PDB entry 8QMB | X-ray diffraction, 2.00 A resolution | chains A and E of the 6 polymer chains in the assembly

Chain A:
Protein: DNA topoisomerase 4 subunit B, DNA topoisomerase 4 subunit A
From: Streptococcus pneumoniae
Notes: EC 5.6.2.2; engineered mutation(s): Insertion of His at postion 648
UniProtKB: chimeric construct of Q59961, P72525: residues 404-647 from Q59961 (PARE_STRPN) positions 404-647 (same numbers); residues 1001-1488 from P72525 positions 1-488 (UniProt number = residue number - 1000)
Sequence (742 residues; row label = number of the first residue in the row; note: 352 numbers in that range are skipped by the numbering (no residue carries them; nothing is unmodelled there)):
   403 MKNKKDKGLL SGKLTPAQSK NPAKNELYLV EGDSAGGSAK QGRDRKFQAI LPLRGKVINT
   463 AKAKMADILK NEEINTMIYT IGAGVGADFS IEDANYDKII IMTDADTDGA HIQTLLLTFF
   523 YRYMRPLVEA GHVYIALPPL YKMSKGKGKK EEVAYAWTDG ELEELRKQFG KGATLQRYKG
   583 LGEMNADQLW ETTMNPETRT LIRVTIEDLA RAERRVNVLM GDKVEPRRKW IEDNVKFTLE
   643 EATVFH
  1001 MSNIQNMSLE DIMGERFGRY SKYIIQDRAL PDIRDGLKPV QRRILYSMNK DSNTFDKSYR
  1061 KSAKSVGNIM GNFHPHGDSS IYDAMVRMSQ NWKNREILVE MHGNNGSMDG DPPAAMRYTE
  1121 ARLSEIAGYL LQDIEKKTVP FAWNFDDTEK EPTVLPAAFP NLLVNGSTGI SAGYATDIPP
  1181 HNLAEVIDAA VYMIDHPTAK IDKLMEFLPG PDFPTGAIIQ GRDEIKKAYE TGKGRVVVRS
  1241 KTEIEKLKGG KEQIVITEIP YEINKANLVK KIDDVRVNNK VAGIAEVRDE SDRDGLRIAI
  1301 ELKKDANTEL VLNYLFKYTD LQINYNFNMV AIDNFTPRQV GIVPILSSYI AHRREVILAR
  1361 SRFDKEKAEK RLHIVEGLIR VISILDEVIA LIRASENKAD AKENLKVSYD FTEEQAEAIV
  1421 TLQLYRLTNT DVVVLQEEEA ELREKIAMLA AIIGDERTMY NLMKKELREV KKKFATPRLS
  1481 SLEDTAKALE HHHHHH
Disordered / not traced: 403-410, 1487-1496
Sequence notes: initiating methionine (403); variant Ile460 (Val in Q59961), Ala644 (Thr in Q59961), Thr1257 (Ile257 in P72525); linker (648); expression tag (1489-1496)
Metal / ion sites: Mg2+ site 1: Asp506, Asp508; Mg2+ site 2: Phe1316, Lys1317, Thr1319, Gln1322
Small-molecule neighbours:
  - malonic acid (MLA): Leu1372, His1373, Glu1376, Arg1443
  - delafloxacin (TE9): Leu411, Leu412, Gly434, Asp435, Leu455, Arg456, Gly457, Ser1079
Curated features (UniProtKB/Swiss-Prot):
  - binding site (Mg(2+)): Glu433, Asp506, Asp508
  - site: Lys458 (Interaction with DNA), Asn461 (Interaction with DNA), His513 (Interaction with DNA), Arg629 (Interaction with DNA), Lys1038 (Interaction with DNA), His1074 (Interaction with DNA), His1076 (Interaction with DNA), Arg1087 (Interaction with DNA), Lys1093 (Interaction with DNA), Arg1117 (Transition state stabilizer)
  - active site: Tyr1118 (O-(5'-phospho-DNA)-tyrosine intermediate)
Reported in the primary citation:
  - binding site for the 11-nt DNA strand: Tyr1118, Ile1170
  - catalytic residues: Arg1117, Tyr1118
  - binding site for delafloxacin: Ser1079, Asp1083, Arg1117
  - mutagenesis - S1079F (8-16-fold): decreased binding to fluoroquinolones (citing earlier work)
  - Mg2+ coordination: Phe1316, Lys1317, Thr1319, Gln1322

Chain E:
Molecule: 7-nt DNA strand
Sequence (7 nucleotides; row label = number of the first residue in the row):
     9 TGTGGAT

How chain A and chain E interact:
Residue-residue contacts (29; chain A residue first):
  Glu433(A) with DT15(E), phosphate contact
  Gly457(A) with DT15(E), base contact
  Lys458(A) with DT15(E), hydrogen bond to the base
  Asp510(A) with DA14(E), phosphate contact; DT15(E), sugar contact
  Ile514(A) with DT15(E), phosphate contact
  Arg1028(A) with DG13(E), phosphate contact; DA14(E), hydrogen bond to the phosphate
  Lys1038(A) with DG12(E), phosphate contact; DG13(E), salt bridge to the phosphate
  Val1040(A) with DG13(E), sugar contact; DA14(E), phosphate contact
  Gln1041(A) with DG13(E), phosphate contact
  His1074(A) with DA14(E), salt bridge to the phosphate
  His1076(A) with DA14(E), hydrogen bond to the phosphate; DT15(E), salt bridge to the phosphate
  Gly1077(A) with DT15(E), hydrogen bond to the phosphate
  Ser1080(A) with DA14(E), base contact; DT15(E), base contact
  Ala1084(A) with DG13(E), phosphate contact
  Arg1087(A) with DG12(E), salt bridge to the phosphate; DG13(E), phosphate contact
  Lys1093(A) with DG12(E), salt bridge to the phosphate
  Thr1168(A) with DG12(E), sugar contact; DG13(E), phosphate contact
  Ile1170(A) with DT11(E), base contact; DG12(E), base contact
  Glu1262(A) with DT11(E), phosphate contact; DG12(E), phosphate contact
Interface residues without a listed pair, chain A (22 interface residues in all): Arg456, Pro1075, Ser1079

Summary:
22 residues of chain A and 5 residues of chain E are in contact; the contacts include 4 hydrogen bonds and 5
salt bridges. Polar contacts include Lys458(A)-DT15(E), Arg1028(A)-DA14(E) and His1076(A)-DA14(E). Chain A
binds malonic acid and delafloxacin. The paper reports catalytic residues Arg1117(A) and Tyr1118(A); S1079F of
chain A reduces binding to fluoroquinolones.
Here chain A is DNA topoisomerase 4 subunit B, DNA topoisomerase 4 subunit A (Streptococcus pneumoniae) and
chain E is a 7-nt DNA strand. Entry 8QMB (Nucleant-assisted 2.0 A resolution structure of the Streptococcus
pneumoniae topoisomerase IV-V18mer DNA complex with the novel ...) was determined by X-ray diffraction (same
publication as 8QMC and 8C41).
